Entry 7OCD (electron microscopy, 3.50 A resolution); this record covers chains A and D of the 6 polymer chains in the assembly.

[Chain A]
Name: Isoform Flip of Glutamate receptor 1
From: Rattus norvegicus
Reference sequence: P19490 (GRIA1_RAT), isoform P19490-2; the construct has insertions or renumbered stretches relative to UniProt, so the offset changes along the chain: -25 to -7 = UniProt 1-19; 2-889 = UniProt 20-907
Amino-acid sequence (915 residues; each row starts with the number of its first residue; numbers below 1 keep their minus sign (Met-25 is residue -25)):
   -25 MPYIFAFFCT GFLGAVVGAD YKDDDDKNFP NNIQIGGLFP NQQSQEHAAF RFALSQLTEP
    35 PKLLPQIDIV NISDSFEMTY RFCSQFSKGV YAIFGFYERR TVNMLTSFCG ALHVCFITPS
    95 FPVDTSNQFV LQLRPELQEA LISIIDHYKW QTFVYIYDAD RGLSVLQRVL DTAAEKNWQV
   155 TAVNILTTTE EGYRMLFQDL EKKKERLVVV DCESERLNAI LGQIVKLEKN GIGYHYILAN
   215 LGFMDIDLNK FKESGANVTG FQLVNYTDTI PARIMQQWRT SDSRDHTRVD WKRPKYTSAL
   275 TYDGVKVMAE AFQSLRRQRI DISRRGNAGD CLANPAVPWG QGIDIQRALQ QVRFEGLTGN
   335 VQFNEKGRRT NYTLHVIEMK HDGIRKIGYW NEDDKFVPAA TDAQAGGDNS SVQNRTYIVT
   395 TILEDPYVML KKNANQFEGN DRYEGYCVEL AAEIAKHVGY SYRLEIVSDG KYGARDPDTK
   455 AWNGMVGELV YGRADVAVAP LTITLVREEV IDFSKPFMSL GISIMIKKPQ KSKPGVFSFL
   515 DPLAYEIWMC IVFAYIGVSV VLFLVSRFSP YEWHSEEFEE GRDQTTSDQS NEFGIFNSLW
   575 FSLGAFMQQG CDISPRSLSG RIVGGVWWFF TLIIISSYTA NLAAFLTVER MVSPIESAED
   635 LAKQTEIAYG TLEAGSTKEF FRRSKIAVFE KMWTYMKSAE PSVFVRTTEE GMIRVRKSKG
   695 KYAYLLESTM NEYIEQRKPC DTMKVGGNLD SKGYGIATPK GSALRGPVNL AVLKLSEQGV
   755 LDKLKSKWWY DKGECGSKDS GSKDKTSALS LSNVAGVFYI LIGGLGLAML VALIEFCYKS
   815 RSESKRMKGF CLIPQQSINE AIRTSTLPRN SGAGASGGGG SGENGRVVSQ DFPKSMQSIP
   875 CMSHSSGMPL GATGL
Disordered / not traced: -25 to 390, 544-564, 771-779, 816-889
Construct notes: insertion (-6 to 1)
Cystine bridges: Cys714-Cys769
Residues lining bound ligands:
  - E2Q (6-nitro-2,3-bis(oxidanylidene)-1,4-dihydrobenzo[f]quinoxaline-7-sulfonamide): Glu398, Tyr446, Pro474, Leu475, Thr476, Arg481, Leu646, Thr682, Glu701, Met704, Tyr728
  - 1,2-diacyl-sn-glycero-3-phosphocholine (PC1), molecule 1: Phe511, Phe570, Leu577, Ile794
  - 1,2-diacyl-sn-glycero-3-phosphocholine (PC1), molecule 2: Leu514, Tyr519, Trp522, Ile525, Tyr529, Leu577, Phe580
  - 1,2-diacyl-sn-glycero-3-phosphocholine (PC1), molecule 3: Arg595, Ile596, Gly599, Val600, Phe603
Swiss-Prot annotation at these positions:
  - motif: Ala886 to Leu889 (PDZ-binding)
  - binding site (L-glutamate): Pro474, Thr476, Arg481, Ser650, Thr651, Glu701
  - modified residue (Phosphoserine): Ser627, Ser692, Ser831, Ser845
  - lipidation (S-palmitoyl cysteine): Cys585, Cys811
  - glycosylation (N-linked (GlcNAc...) asparagine): Asn45, Asn231, Asn239, Asn345, Asn383, Asn388

[Chain D]
Name: Glutamate receptor 2
From: Rattus norvegicus
Reference sequence: P19491 (GRIA2_RAT), isoform P19491-2; residues -20 to 839 here correspond to UniProt positions 1-860 (UniProt number = residue number + 21)
Amino-acid sequence (860 residues; numbered -20 to 839; the number before each row is that of its first residue; numbers below 1 keep their minus sign (Met-20 is residue -20)):
   -20 MQKIMHISVL LSPVLWGLIF GVSSNSIQIG GLFPRGADQE YSAFRVGMVQ FSTSEFRLTP
    40 HIDNLEVANS FAVTNAFCSQ FSRGVYAIFG FYDKKSVNTI TSFCGTLHVS FITPSFPTDG
   100 THPFVIQMRP DLKGALLSLI EYYQWDKFAY LYDSDRGLST LQAVLDSAAE KKWQVTAINV
   160 GNINNDKKDE TYRSLFQDLE LKKERRVILD CERDKVNDIV DQVITIGKHV KGYHYIIANL
   220 GFTDGDLLKI QFGGANVSGF QIVDYDDSLV SKFIERWSTL EEKEYPGAHT ATIKYTSALT
   280 YDAVQVMTEA FRNLRKQRIE ISRRGNAGDC LANPAVPWGQ GVEIERALKQ VQVEGLSGNI
   340 KFDQNGKRIN YTINIMELKT NGPRKIGYWS EVDKMVVTLT ELPSGNDTSG LENKTVVVTT
   400 ILESPYVMMK KNHEMLEGNE RYEGYCVDLA AEIAKHCGFK YKLTIVGDGK YGARDADTKI
   460 WNGMVGELVY GKADIAIAPL TITLVREEVI DFSKPFMSLG ISIMIKKPQK SKPGVFSFLD
   520 PLAYEIWMCI VFAYIGVSVV LFLVSRFSPY EWHTEEFEDG RETQSSESTN EFGIFNSLWF
   580 SLGAFMRQGC DISPRSLSGR IVGGVWWFFT LIIISSYTAN LAAFLTVERM VSPIESAEDL
   640 SKQTEIAYGT LDSGSTKEFF RRSKIAVFDK MWTYMRSAEP SVFVRTTAEG VARVRKSKGK
   700 YAYLLESTMN EYIEQRKPCD TMKVGGNLDS KGYGIATPKG SSLGTPVNLA VLKLSEQGVL
   760 DKLKNKWWYD KGECGAKDSG SKEKTSALSL SNVAGVFYIL VGGLGLAMLV ALIEFCYKSR
   820 AEAKRMKVAK NPQNINPSSS
Disordered / not traced: -20 to 396, 550-569, 775-781, 820-839
Construct notes: conflict Arg586 (Gln607 in P19491)
Cystine bridges: Cys718-Cys773
Residues lining bound ligands:
  - E2Q (6-nitro-2,3-bis(oxidanylidene)-1,4-dihydrobenzo[f]quinoxaline-7-sulfonamide): Glu402, Tyr450, Pro478, Leu479, Thr480, Arg485, Thr686, Glu705, Thr707, Met708, Tyr732
  - 1,2-diacyl-sn-glycero-3-phosphocholine (PC1), molecule 1: Phe515, Leu518, Tyr523, Tyr533, Phe574, Leu577, Trp578, Leu581, Met585, Ile798
  - 1,2-diacyl-sn-glycero-3-phosphocholine (PC1), molecule 2: Arg599, Ile600, Val604, Phe607
Swiss-Prot annotation at these positions:
  - binding site (L-glutamate): Pro478, Thr480, Arg485, Ser654, Thr655, Glu705
  - site: Arg453 (Interaction with the cone snail toxin Con-ikot-ikot), Ile633 (Crucial to convey clamshell closure to channel opening), Arg660 (Interaction with the cone snail toxin Con-ikot-ikot), Lys752 (Interaction with the cone snail toxin Con-ikot-ikot)
  - modified residue (Phosphoserine): Ser662, Ser696, Ser839
  - lipidation (S-palmitoyl cysteine): Cys589, Cys815
  - glycosylation (N-linked (GlcNAc...) asparagine): Asn235, Asn349, Asn385, Asn392

[Interface between chain A and chain D]
Pairs across the interface (67; chain A residue first):
  Asp515(A) with Ala786(D)
  Pro516(A) with Ala786(D); Leu787(D), hydrogen bond (backbone-backbone)
  Leu517(A) with Leu787(D), hydrophobic
  Ala518(A) with Leu787(D), hydrogen bond (backbone-backbone)
  Glu520(A) with Leu789(D)
  Ile521(A) with Leu787(D); Ser788(D); Leu789(D), hydrophobic; Val792(D), hydrophobic
  Cys524(A) with Leu789(D), hydrophobic; Phe796(D)
  Ala528(A) with Leu799(D), hydrophobic
  Val532(A) with Leu799(D), hydrophobic; Leu803(D), hydrophobic
  Val535(A) with Met807(D), hydrophobic
  Val539(A) with Ala810(D), hydrophobic
  Ser543(A) with Phe814(D)
  Ala579(A) with Gln587(D), hydrogen bond (backbone-side chain)
  Gln582(A) with Gln587(D)
  Ser588(A) with Asp590(D)
  Pro589(A) with Trp578(D), hydrophobic
  Leu592(A) with Phe574(D), hydrophobic; Val809(D), hydrophobic
  Ser593(A) with Ala806(D); Ala810(D)
  Arg595(A) with Phe574(D); Asn575(D), hydrogen bond; Trp578(D)
  Ile596(A) with Gly802(D); Leu805(D), hydrophobic; Ala806(D), hydrophobic
  Val597(A) with Leu803(D), hydrophobic
  Gly599(A) with Leu581(D); Met585(D)
  Val600(A) with Ile798(D); Leu799(D), hydrophobic
  Trp601(A) with Leu799(D), hydrophobic
  Trp602(A) with Trp578(D), hydrophobic; Gly582(D); Met585(D), hydrophobic; Gln587(D)
  Phe603(A) with Phe517(D), hydrophobic; Met585(D), hydrogen bond (backbone-side chain)
  Phe604(A) with Val795(D), hydrophobic; Phe796(D), hydrophobic
  Leu606(A) with Ile613(D), hydrophobic
  Ile607(A) with Tyr616(D)
  Ile608(A) with Val792(D), hydrophobic
  Ser610(A) with Tyr616(D); Thr617(D), hydrogen bond
  Ser611(A) with Leu620(D); Leu787(D)
  Ala614(A) with Thr617(D); Leu620(D), hydrophobic; Ala621(D)
  Asn615(A) with Leu624(D); Ser785(D); Ala786(D); Leu787(D)
  Ala618(A) with Leu624(D); Thr625(D)
  Phe619(A) with Thr784(D); Ser785(D); Ala786(D)
  Thr621(A) with Thr625(D)
  Val622(A) with Glu782(D)
Interface residues without a listed pair, chain A (48 interface residues in all): Ile525, Gly531, Phe542, Gly578, Gly584, Cys585, Gly598, Thr605, Thr613, Ala617
Interface residues without a listed pair, chain D (40 interface residues in all): Phe584, Arg586, Gly588, Lys783

[Overview]
Chain A and chain D form an interface of 48 and 40 residues respectively, with 6 hydrogen bonds. Among the
polar pairs are Ala579(A)-Gln587(D), Arg595(A)-Asn575(D) and Phe603(A)-Met585(D). One
1,2-diacyl-sn-glycero-3-phosphocholine molecule is bound between chain A and chain D.
Here chain A is Isoform Flip of Glutamate receptor 1 and chain D is Glutamate receptor 2, both from Rattus
norvegicus. Entry 7OCD (Resting state GluA1/A2 heterotetramer in complex with auxiliary subunit TARP gamma 8
(LBD-TMD)) was determined by electron microscopy (same publication as 7OCA, 7OCC, 7OCE and 7OCF).
